Entry 7D8B (X-ray diffraction, 2.46 A resolution); this record covers chains A and B.

# Chain A
Name: Eukaryotic translation initiation factor 4E
Organism: Homo sapiens
Reference sequence: P06730 (IF4E_HUMAN); residues 1-217 here = UniProt positions 1-217
Sequence (217 residues; each row starts with the number of its first residue):
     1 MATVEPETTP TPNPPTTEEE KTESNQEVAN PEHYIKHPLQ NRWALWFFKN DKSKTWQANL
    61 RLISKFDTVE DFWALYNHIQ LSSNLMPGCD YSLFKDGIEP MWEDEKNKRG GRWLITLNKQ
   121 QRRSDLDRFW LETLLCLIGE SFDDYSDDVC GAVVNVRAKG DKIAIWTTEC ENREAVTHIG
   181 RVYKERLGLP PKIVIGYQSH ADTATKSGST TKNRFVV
Unresolved in the structure: 1-32, 52-56, 206-211
UniProt features mapped onto this chain:
  - region (EIF4EBP1/2/3 binding): H37 to Q40, W73 to N77, E132 to G139
  - binding site (mRNA): W56, Q57, W102, E103, R157 to K162, T205 to S207
  - site: K159 (Microbial infection: Interaction with potato virus Y VPg)
  - modified residue: A2 (N-acetylalanine), T22 (Phosphothreonine), S209 (Phosphoserine)
  - mutagenesis: S53 (S53A/D: No effect on phosphorylation level nor incorporation into eIF4F complex; S53A: Does not affect ability to rescue growth of yeast lacking a functional EIF4E/CDC33 gene), W56 (W56A: Impairs mRNA nuclear export. Reduces affinity for ribavirin), W73 (W73A: Abolishes binding to EIF4EBP1. Impairs interaction with DDX3X. Does not impair mRNA nuclear export. Does not affect affinity for ribavirin), W102 (W102L: Decrease in mRNA cap binding; when associated with A-105), E103 (E103A: No effect), D104 (D104A: No effect), E105 (E105A: Decrease in mRNA cap binding; when associated with L-102), K119 (K119A: Higher affinity for EIF4G1), S209 (S209A: Abolishes resistance to cellular stress and DNA-damaging agents. Does not affect ability to rescue growth of yeast lacking a functional EIF4E/CDC33 gene; S209D: Phosphomimetic mutant ...)
From the paper describing this entry:
  - conformationally variable residues (side-chain flip): Y76

# Chain B
Name: Vh-S4
Organism: Homo sapiens
Sequence (161 residues; row label = number of the first residue in the row; numbering starts at 0):
     0 MSEVQLVESG GGLVQPGGSL RLSSAISGFS ISSTSIDWVR QAPGKGLEWV ARISPSSGST
    60 SYADSVKGRF TISADTSKNT VYLQMNSLRA EDTAVYYTGR VAKALNSRSP SFVVNTYSSI
   120 GFDYRGQGTL VTVSSGAAEQ KLISEEDLNG AAAFEHHHHH H
Unresolved in the structure: 0, 134-160
From the paper describing this entry:
  - mutagenesis - V100A, L104A, P109A, V112A, V113A, F121A: abolished binding to Eukaryotic translation initiation factor 4E (chain A)

# How chain A and chain B interact
Pairs across the interface - 26 pairs, chain A then chain B:
  H33(A) - Q4(B)
  Y34(A) - V3(B)
  Y34(A) - Q4(B)  hydrogen bond (backbone-side chain)
  Y34(A) - Y123(B)
  Y34(A) - R124(B)  hydrogen bond (side chain-backbone)
  I35(A) - Q126(B)
  H37(A) - R124(B)  hydrogen bond
  H37(A) - Q126(B)
  L39(A) - I119(B)  hydrophobic
  V69(A) - S118(B)
  V69(A) - I119(B)  hydrophobic
  V69(A) - F121(B)
  E70(A) - D122(B)
  W73(A) - A101(B)
  W73(A) - L104(B)  hydrophobic
  W73(A) - I119(B)  hydrogen bond (side chain-backbone)
  W73(A) - D122(B)
  Y76(A) - A103(B)  hydrophobic
  L131(A) - A103(B)  hydrophobic
  E132(A) - Y116(B)  hydrogen bond
  L135(A) - Y116(B)  hydrophobic
  L135(A) - I119(B)  hydrophobic
  I138(A) - I119(B)
  G139(A) - I119(B)
  R186(A) - T115(B)
  R186(A) - Y116(B)
Other interface residues (no listed pair), chain A (16 interface residues in all): R128
Other interface residues (no listed pair), chain B (18 interface residues in all): L5, R107, G120, G125
Interface features reported in the paper:
  - specific contacts: E132(A)-R107(B) (water-mediated contact)

# In short
Chain A and chain B form an interface of 16 and 18 residues respectively, with 5 hydrogen bonds. Polar
contacts include Y34(A)-Q4(B), Y34(A)-R124(B) and H37(A)-R124(B). The authors report a water-mediated contact
between E132(A) and R107(B). From the paper: V100A, L104A and P109A of chain B, among others, abolish binding
to Eukaryotic translation initiation factor 4E (chain A); conformational variability at Y76(A); 6
substitutions were tested in all.
Here chain A is Eukaryotic translation initiation factor 4E and chain B is Vh-S4, both from Homo sapiens.
Entry 7D8B (Engineering Disulphide-Free Autonomous Antibody VH Domains to modulate intracellular pathways) was
determined by X-ray diffraction (same publication as 7XTP).
